PDB entry 2WWR | X-ray diffraction, 2.82 A resolution | chains C and D

Chain C (and D):
Molecule: Glyoxylate reductase/hydroxypyruvate reductase
From: Homo sapiens
Notes: EC 1.1.1.79; chain D of this document is another copy of the same molecule, construct and numbering; everything in this record applies to it too
Reference sequence: Q9UBQ7 (GRHPR_HUMAN); numbering as in UniProt (aligned over 1-328)
Chain sequence (330 residues; numbered -1 to 328; the number before each row is that of its first residue; numbers below 1 keep their minus sign (Ala-1 is residue -1)):
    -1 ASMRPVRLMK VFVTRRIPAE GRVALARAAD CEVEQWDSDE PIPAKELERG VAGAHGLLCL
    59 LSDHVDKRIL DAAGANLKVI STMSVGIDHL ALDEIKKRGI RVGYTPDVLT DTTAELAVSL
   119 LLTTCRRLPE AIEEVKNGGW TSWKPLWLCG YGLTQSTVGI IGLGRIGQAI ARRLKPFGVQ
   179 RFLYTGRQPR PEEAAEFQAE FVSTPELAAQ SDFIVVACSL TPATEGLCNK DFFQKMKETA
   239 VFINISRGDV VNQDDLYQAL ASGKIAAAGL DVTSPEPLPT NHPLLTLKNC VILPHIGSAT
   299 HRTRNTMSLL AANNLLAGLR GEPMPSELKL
Disordered / not traced: -1 to 5, 217-223, 328 (chain D: -1 to 5, 217-223, 326-328)
Construct notes: expression tag (-1 to 0)
Curated features (UniProtKB/Swiss-Prot):
  - active site: His293 (Proton donor)
  - binding site (substrate): Val83, Gly84, Arg245, Asp269, His293 to Ser296
  - binding site (NADP(+)): Gly162 to Ile164, Arg185 to Arg188, Ser217, Ile243, Gly295
  - site: Glu274 (Raises pKa of active site His)
  - modified residue: Ser36 (Phosphoserine), Ser272 (Phosphoserine), Thr298 (Phosphothreonine)

How chain C and chain D interact:
Residue-residue contacts (127):
  Arg13(C) - Ser140(D)  hydrogen bond
  Arg13(C) - Trp141(D)  hydrogen bond (side chain-backbone)
  Arg13(C) - Lys142(D)
  Arg13(C) - Pro143(D)
  Arg14(C) - Pro143(D)
  Pro16(C) - Pro143(D)
  Pro16(C) - Leu144(D)  hydrophobic
  Asp37(C) - Lys142(D)
  Glu38(C) - Thr139(D)  hydrogen bond
  Glu38(C) - Lys142(D)  salt bridge
  Pro39(C) - Ser140(D)
  Leu58(C) - Trp141(D)  hydrophobic
  Leu58(C) - Pro143(D)  hydrophobic
  Thr110(C) - Arg124(D)  hydrogen bond (backbone-side chain)
  Glu113(C) - Arg124(D)  salt bridge
  Glu113(C) - Gly150(D)
  Glu113(C) - Leu151(D)  hydrogen bond (side chain-backbone)
  Glu113(C) - Thr152(D)
  Leu114(C) - Arg124(D)
  Val116(C) - Phe175(D)  hydrophobic
  Ser117(C) - Leu120(D)
  Ser117(C) - Leu126(D)
  Leu120(C) - Ser117(D)  hydrogen bond (backbone-side chain)
  Leu120(C) - Leu120(D)  hydrophobic
  Thr121(C) - Ser117(D)
  Thr121(C) - Thr121(D)  hydrogen bond
  Thr121(C) - Leu126(D)
  Arg124(C) - Thr110(D)  hydrogen bond (side chain-backbone)
  Arg124(C) - Glu113(D)  salt bridge
  Arg124(C) - Leu114(D)
  Arg124(C) - Ile294(D)  hydrogen bond (side chain-backbone)
  Arg124(C) - Gly295(D)  hydrogen bond (side chain-backbone)
  Arg124(C) - Ser296(D)
  Arg124(C) - Ala297(D)
  Arg124(C) - Thr298(D)
  Leu126(C) - Ser117(D)
  Leu126(C) - Thr121(D)
  Leu126(C) - Leu291(D)  hydrophobic
  Pro127(C) - Ile130(D)  hydrophobic
  Ala129(C) - Pro292(D)
  Ile130(C) - Val289(D)  hydrophobic
  Ile130(C) - Ile290(D)
  Ile130(C) - Leu291(D)  hydrophobic
  Val133(C) - Thr278(D)
  Val133(C) - Leu283(D)  hydrophobic
  Val133(C) - Ile290(D)
  Val133(C) - Pro292(D)  hydrophobic
  Gly136(C) - Thr278(D)
  Trp138(C) - Thr271(D)
  Trp138(C) - Glu274(D)
  Trp138(C) - Pro275(D)  hydrophobic
  Trp138(C) - Leu276(D)
  Trp138(C) - Pro292(D)  hydrophobic
  Thr139(C) - Glu38(D)
  Thr139(C) - Pro275(D)
  Ser140(C) - Arg13(D)
  Ser140(C) - Pro39(D)
  Trp141(C) - Arg13(D)  hydrogen bond (backbone-side chain)
  Trp141(C) - His293(D)
  Trp141(C) - Arg302(D)
  Lys142(C) - Arg13(D)
  Lys142(C) - Asp37(D)
  Lys142(C) - Glu38(D)  salt bridge
  Lys142(C) - Arg302(D)  hydrogen bond (backbone-side chain)
  Pro143(C) - Arg14(D)
  Pro143(C) - Pro16(D)
  Pro143(C) - Leu58(D)
  Pro143(C) - Met81(D)  hydrophobic
  Pro143(C) - Arg302(D)
  Leu146(C) - Pro292(D)  hydrophobic
  Leu146(C) - Ala297(D)
  Cys147(C) - Ala297(D)
  Cys147(C) - His299(D)  hydrogen bond (backbone-side chain)
  Cys147(C) - Arg302(D)
  Gly148(C) - Ala297(D)  hydrogen bond (backbone-backbone)
  Gly148(C) - Thr298(D)
  Gly148(C) - His299(D)  hydrogen bond (backbone-backbone)
  Tyr149(C) - His299(D)
  Gly150(C) - Glu113(D)
  Gly150(C) - Thr298(D)
  Leu151(C) - Glu113(D)  hydrogen bond (backbone-side chain)
  Thr152(C) - Asp109(D)
  Arg170(C) - Pro174(D)
  Arg171(C) - Pro174(D)
  Arg171(C) - Phe175(D)
  Pro174(C) - Arg170(D)
  Pro174(C) - Arg171(D)
  Pro174(C) - Pro174(D)  hydrophobic
  Phe175(C) - Glu113(D)
  Phe175(C) - Val116(D)  hydrophobic
  Phe175(C) - Arg171(D)
  Thr271(C) - Trp138(D)
  Glu274(C) - Trp138(D)
  Pro275(C) - Trp138(D)
  Pro275(C) - Thr139(D)
  Leu276(C) - Trp138(D)
  Thr278(C) - Val133(D)
  Thr278(C) - Lys134(D)
  Thr278(C) - Gly136(D)
  Leu283(C) - Lys134(D)
  Val289(C) - Ile130(D)  hydrophobic
  Ile290(C) - Ile130(D)
  Ile290(C) - Val133(D)
  Leu291(C) - Leu126(D)  hydrophobic
  Leu291(C) - Ala129(D)  hydrophobic
  Pro292(C) - Ala129(D)
  Pro292(C) - Val133(D)  hydrophobic
  Pro292(C) - Trp138(D)  hydrophobic
  Pro292(C) - Trp145(D)  hydrophobic
  Pro292(C) - Leu146(D)  hydrophobic
  His293(C) - Trp141(D)
  Ile294(C) - Arg124(D)  hydrogen bond (backbone-side chain)
  Ile294(C) - Ala129(D)  hydrophobic
  Gly295(C) - Arg124(D)  hydrogen bond (backbone-side chain)
  Ala297(C) - Arg124(D)
  Ala297(C) - Leu146(D)
  Ala297(C) - Cys147(D)
  Ala297(C) - Gly148(D)  hydrogen bond (backbone-backbone)
  Thr298(C) - Arg124(D)
  Thr298(C) - Gly148(D)
  His299(C) - Cys147(D)
  His299(C) - Gly148(D)
  Arg300(C) - Thr152(D)  hydrogen bond (side chain-backbone)
  Arg300(C) - Gln153(D)
  Arg302(C) - Trp141(D)
  Arg302(C) - Lys142(D)  hydrogen bond (side chain-backbone)
  Arg302(C) - Pro143(D)  hydrogen bond (side chain-backbone)
Other interface residues (no listed pair), chain C (67 interface residues in all): Leu59, Ser60, Met81, Asp109, Leu118, Lys134, Asn135, Leu144, Trp145, Gln153, Ser296
Other interface residues (no listed pair), chain D (69 interface residues in all): Ile15, Leu59, Ser60, Leu118, Pro127, Asn135, Tyr149, Arg300, Met305

Overview:
67 residues of chain C and 69 residues of chain D are in contact; the contacts include 22 hydrogen bonds and 4
salt bridges. Polar pairs include Glu38(C)-Lys142(D), Glu113(C)-Arg124(D) and Arg13(C)-Ser140(D).
Both chains are Glyoxylate reductase/hydroxypyruvate reductase (Homo sapiens). Entry 2WWR (Crystal Structure
of Human Glyoxylate Reductase Hydroxypyruvate Reductase) was determined by X-ray diffraction together with
2GCG from the same study.
